4YW7 - chain A; structure by X-ray diffraction, 1.82 A resolution.

== Chain A ==
Protein: PA-I galactophilic lectin
From: Pseudomonas aeruginosa
Reference sequence: Q05097 (PA1L_PSEAE); residues 1-121 here correspond to UniProt positions 2-122 (UniProt number = residue number + 1)
Chain sequence (121 residues; each row starts with the number of its first residue):
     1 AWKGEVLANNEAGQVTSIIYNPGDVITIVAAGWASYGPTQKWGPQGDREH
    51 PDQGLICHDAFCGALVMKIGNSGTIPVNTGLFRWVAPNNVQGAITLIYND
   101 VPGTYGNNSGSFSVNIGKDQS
Metal / ion sites: Ca2+: Y36, D100, T104, N107, N108 (together with beta-D-galactopyranose)
Small-molecule neighbours: beta-D-galactopyranose (GAL): Y36, G37, P38, H50, Q53, C62, D100, V101, T104, N107, N108

== Summary ==
Bound to chain A: beta-D-galactopyranose. The Ca2+ site is built by Y36, D100, T104, N107 and N108.
Chain A is PA-I galactophilic lectin (Pseudomonas aeruginosa); the structure, Structural Insight into Divalent
Galactoside Binding to Pseudomonas aeruginosa lectin LecA, was determined by X-ray diffraction (same
publication as 4YW6 and 4YWA).
